5IKY - chain A; structure by X-ray diffraction, 2.50 A resolution.

# Chain A
Name: Oxalate biosynthetic component 1
Organism: Burkholderia thailandensis (strain E264 / ATCC 700388 / DSM 13276 / CIP 106301)
UniProt: A0A096YSN3 (A0A096YSN3_BURTA); numbering as in UniProt (aligned over 1-1125)
Amino-acid sequence (1125 residues; each row starts with the number of its first residue):
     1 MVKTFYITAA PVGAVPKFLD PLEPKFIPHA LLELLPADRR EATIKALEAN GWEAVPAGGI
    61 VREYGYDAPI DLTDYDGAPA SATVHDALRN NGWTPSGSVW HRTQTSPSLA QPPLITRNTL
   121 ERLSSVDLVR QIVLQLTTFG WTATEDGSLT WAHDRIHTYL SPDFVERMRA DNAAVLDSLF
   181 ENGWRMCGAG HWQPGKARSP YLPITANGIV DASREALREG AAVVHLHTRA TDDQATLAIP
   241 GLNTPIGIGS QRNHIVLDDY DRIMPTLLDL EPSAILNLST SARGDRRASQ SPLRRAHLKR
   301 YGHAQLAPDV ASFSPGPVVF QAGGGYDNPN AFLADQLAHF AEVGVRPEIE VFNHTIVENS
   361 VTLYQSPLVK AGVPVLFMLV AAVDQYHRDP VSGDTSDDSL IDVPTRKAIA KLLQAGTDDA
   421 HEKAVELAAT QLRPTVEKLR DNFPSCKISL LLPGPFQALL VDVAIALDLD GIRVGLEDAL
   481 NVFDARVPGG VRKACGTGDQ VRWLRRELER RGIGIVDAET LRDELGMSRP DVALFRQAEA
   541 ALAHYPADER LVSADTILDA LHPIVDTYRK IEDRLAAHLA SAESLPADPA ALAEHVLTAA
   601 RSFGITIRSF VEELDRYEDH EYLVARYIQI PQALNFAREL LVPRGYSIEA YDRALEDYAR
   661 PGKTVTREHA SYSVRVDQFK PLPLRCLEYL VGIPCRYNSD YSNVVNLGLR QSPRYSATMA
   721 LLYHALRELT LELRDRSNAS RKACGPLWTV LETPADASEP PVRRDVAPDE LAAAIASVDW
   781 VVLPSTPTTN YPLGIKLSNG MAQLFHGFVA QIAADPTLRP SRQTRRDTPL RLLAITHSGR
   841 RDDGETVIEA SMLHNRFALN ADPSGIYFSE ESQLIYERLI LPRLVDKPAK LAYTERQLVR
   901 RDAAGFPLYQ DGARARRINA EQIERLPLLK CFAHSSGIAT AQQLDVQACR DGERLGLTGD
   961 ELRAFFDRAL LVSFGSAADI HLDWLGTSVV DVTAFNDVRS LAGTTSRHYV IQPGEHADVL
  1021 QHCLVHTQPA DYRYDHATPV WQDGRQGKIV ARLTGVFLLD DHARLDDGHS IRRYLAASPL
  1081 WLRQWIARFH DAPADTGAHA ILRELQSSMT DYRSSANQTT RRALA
Not modelled in the structure: 1, 76-79, 583-585, 659-670, 754-761, 817-828, 899-916, 1107-1125
Bound ions: Mg2+ near E477 (its only coordinating residue here)

# Summary
Chain A is Oxalate biosynthetic component 1 (Burkholderia thailandensis (strain E264 / ATCC 700388 / DSM 13276
/ CIP 106301)); the structure, Apo structure of Obc1, a bifunctional enzyme for quorum sensing-dependent
oxalogenesis, was determined by X-ray diffraction (same publication as 5IKZ).
